Entry 4YWM (X-ray diffraction, 3.20 A resolution); this record covers chains C and D of the 10 polymer chains in the assembly.

# Chain C (and D)
Protein: Cell division control protein 21
From: Pyrococcus furiosus
Notes: chain D of this document is another copy of the same molecule, construct and numbering; everything in this record applies to it too
Reference sequence: Q8U3I4 (Q8U3I4_PYRFU); residue numbers follow UniProt; this construct covers 2-256
Chain sequence (257 residues; row label = number of the first residue in the row; numbering starts at 0):
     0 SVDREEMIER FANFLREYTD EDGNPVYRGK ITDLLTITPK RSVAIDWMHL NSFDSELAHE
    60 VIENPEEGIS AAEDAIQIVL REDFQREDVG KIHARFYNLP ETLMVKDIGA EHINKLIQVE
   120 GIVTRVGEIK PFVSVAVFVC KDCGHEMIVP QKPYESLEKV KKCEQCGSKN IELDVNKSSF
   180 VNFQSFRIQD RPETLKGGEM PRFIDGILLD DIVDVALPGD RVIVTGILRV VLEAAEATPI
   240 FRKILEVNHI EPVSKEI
Disordered / not traced: 255-256
Sequence notes: expression tag (0-1); engineered mutation A233 (Lys in Q8U3I4), A234 (Arg in Q8U3I4), A236 (Lys in Q8U3I4)
Metal / ion sites: Zn2+: C139, C142, C162, C165
What the authors report for this chain:
  - self-association interface (contacts with another copy of this molecule); pairs are residue here / residue on that copy: P130-F240 (backbone contact), V132-P238 (backbone contact)

# How chain C and chain D interact
Contacting residue pairs (31; chain C residue first):
  A109(C) with F179(D), hydrophobic
  I112(C) with V174(D), hydrophobic; N175(D)
  N113(C) with N175(D), hydrogen bond
  G197(C) with L216(D)
  R201(C) with I128(D)
  F202(C) with E127(D)
  V229(C) with V174(D), hydrophobic; F179(D), hydrophobic
  L231(C) with L156(D), hydrophobic
  E232(C) with K129(D), salt bridge
  A236(C) with S155(D); L156(D), hydrogen bond (backbone-backbone)
  T237(C) with P152(D), hydrogen bond (side chain-backbone); E154(D), hydrogen bond (side chain-backbone); S155(D)
  P238(C) with F131(D), hydrophobic; V132(D), hydrogen bond (backbone-backbone); K151(D); P152(D), hydrophobic; E154(D)
  I239(C) with K129(D); P130(D); F131(D), hydrophobic; F182(D), hydrophobic
  F240(C) with K129(D); P130(D), hydrogen bond (backbone-backbone); V132(D), hydrophobic; L172(D), hydrophobic; F179(D), hydrophobic
  K242(C) with P130(D)
Other interface residues (no listed pair), chain C (16 interface residues in all): R241
Other interface residues (no listed pair), chain D (18 interface residues in all): Q150

# Overview
16 residues of chain C face 18 of chain D across their interface, with 6 hydrogen bonds and 1 salt bridge.
Among the polar pairs are E232(C)-K129(D), N113(C)-N175(D) and T237(C)-P152(D). C139(C), C142(C), C162(C) and
C165(C) form the Zn2+ site. From the paper: a self-association interface involving P130(C), V132(C) and
P238(C) among others.
Both chains are Cell division control protein 21 (Pyrococcus furiosus). Entry 4YWM (Pyrococcus furiosus MCM
N-terminal domain beta-turn triple mutant pentameric ring) was determined by X-ray diffraction, deposited
together with 4YWK and 4YWL.
